PDB entry 4Z7W | X-ray diffraction, 2.89 A resolution | chains A and H of the 5 polymer chains in the assembly

Chain A:
Name: MHC class II HLA-DQ-alpha chain
From: Homo sapiens
UniProtKB: Q30069 (Q30069_HUMAN); the construct lacks a stretch of the UniProt sequence, so the offset changes along the chain: -1 to 9 = UniProt 1-11; 10-181 = UniProt 13-184
Sequence (192 residues; numbered -1 to 189 plus 1 insertion-coded residue; the number before each row is that of its first residue; numbers below 1 keep their minus sign (Glu-1 is residue -1)):
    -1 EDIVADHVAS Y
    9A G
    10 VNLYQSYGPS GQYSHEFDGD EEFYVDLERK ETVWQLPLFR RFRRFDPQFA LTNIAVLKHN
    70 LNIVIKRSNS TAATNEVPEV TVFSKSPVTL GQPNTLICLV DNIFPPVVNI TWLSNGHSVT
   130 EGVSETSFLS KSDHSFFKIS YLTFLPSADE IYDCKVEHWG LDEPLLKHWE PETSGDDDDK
Disordered / not traced: -1 to 0, 181-189
Sequence notes: expression tag (182-189)
Disulfides: Cys107-Cys163
Covalently attached groups: glycan linked to Asn78; N-acetylglucosamine (NAG) linked to Asn118

Chain H:
Name: T-cell receptor, T316 beta chain
From: Homo sapiens
Sequence (241 residues; numbered 3 to 257; 14 numbers in that range are skipped by the numbering (no residue carries them; nothing is unmodelled there); the number before each row is that of its first residue):
     3 GVTQTPKFQV LKTGQSMTLQ CAQDMNH
    37 NSMYWYRQDP GMGLRLIYYS AS
    63 EGTTDKGEVP
    74 NGYNVSRL
    83 NKREFSLRLE SAAPSQTSVY FCASSEAR
   112 RYNEQFFGPG TRLTVLEDLK NVFPPEVAVF EPSEAEISHT QKATLVCLAT GFYPDHVELS
   172 WWVNGKEVHS GVCTDPQPLK EQPALNDSRY ALSSRLRVSA TFWQNPRNHF RCQVQFYGLS
   232 ENDEWTQDRA KPVTQIVSAE AWGRAD
Disordered / not traced: 190-191
Disulfides: Cys23-Cys104, Cys158-Cys223

Interface between chain A and chain H:
Contacting residue pairs (12):
  Lys39(A) with Thr65(H)
  Gln57(A) with Tyr55(H), hydrogen bond
  Phe58(A) with Arg110(H); Tyr113(H)
  Thr61(A) with Ala57(H); Ala109(H)
  Asn62(A) with Arg110(H), hydrogen bond
  Ala64(A) with Asn37(H); Ser58(H)
  Val65(A) with Asn37(H)
  Lys67(A) with Glu63(H), salt bridge
  His68(A) with Asn28(H), hydrogen bond
Other interface residues (no listed pair), chain A (10 interface residues in all): Leu60
Other interface residues (no listed pair), chain H (12 interface residues in all): Ser38, Lys84

Overview:
The interface between chain A and chain H involves 10 residues on one side and 12 on the other; the contacts
include 3 hydrogen bonds and 1 salt bridge. Among the polar pairs are Lys67(A)-Glu63(H), Gln57(A)-Tyr55(H) and
Asn62(A)-Arg110(H). N-acetylglucosamine is covalently linked to Asn118(A).
Chain A is MHC class II HLA-DQ-alpha chain and chain H is T-cell receptor, T316 beta chain, both from Homo
sapiens; the structure, T316 complex, was determined by X-ray diffraction, deposited together with 4Z7U and
4Z7V.
